Entry 5W9H (electron microscopy, 4.00 A resolution); this record covers chains H and I of the 12 polymer chains in the assembly.

== Chain H ==
Protein: G4 vh
From: Mus musculus
Amino-acid sequence (233 residues; row label = number of the first residue in the row; a row labelled like 82A-82C holds insertion residues (82A, then the next letters in order)):
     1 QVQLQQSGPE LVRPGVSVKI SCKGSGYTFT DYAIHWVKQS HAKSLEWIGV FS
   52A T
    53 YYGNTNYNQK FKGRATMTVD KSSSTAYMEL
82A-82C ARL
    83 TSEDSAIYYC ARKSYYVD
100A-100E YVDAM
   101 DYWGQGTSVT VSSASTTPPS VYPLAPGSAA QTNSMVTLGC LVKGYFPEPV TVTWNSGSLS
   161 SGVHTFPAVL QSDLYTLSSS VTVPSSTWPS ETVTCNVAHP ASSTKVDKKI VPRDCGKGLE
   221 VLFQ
Disordered / not traced: 111-224
Disulfide bonds: Cys22-Cys92

== Chain I ==
Protein: G4 vl
From: Mus musculus
Amino-acid sequence (218 residues; each row starts with the number of its first residue; a row labelled like 27A-27D holds insertion residues (27A, then the next letters in order)):
     1 DIVLTQSPAS LAVSLGQRAT ISCRASE
27A-27D SVDN
    28 YGISFMNWFQ QKPGQPPKLL ISATSNQGSG VPARFIGSGS GTDFSLNIHP VEEDDTAMYF
    88 CQQSKEVPRT FGGGTKLEIK RTDAAPTVSI FPPSSEQLTS GGASVVCFLN NFYPKDINVK
   148 WKIDGSERQN GVLNSWTDQD SKDSTYSMSS TLTLTKDEYE RHNSYTCEAT HKTSTSPIVK
   208 SFNRNEC
Disordered / not traced: 108-214
Disulfide bonds: Cys23-Cys88

== How chain H and chain I interact ==
Residue-residue contacts (34; chain H residue first):
  Val37(H) - Phe98(I)  hydrophobic
  Gln39(H) - Gln38(I)  hydrogen bond
  Ala42(H) - Met85(I)
  Ala42(H) - Phe87(I)
  Ala42(H) - Gly100(I)
  Lys43(H) - Met85(I)
  Lys43(H) - Gly100(I)
  Leu45(H) - Phe98(I)  hydrophobic
  Trp47(H) - Val94(I)  hydrophobic
  Trp47(H) - Pro95(I)
  Trp47(H) - Arg96(I)
  Asn60(H) - Pro95(I)
  Tyr91(H) - Gln38(I)
  Tyr91(H) - Gln42(I)
  Tyr91(H) - Pro43(I)  hydrophobic
  Tyr98(H) - Leu46(I)  hydrophobic
  Tyr98(H) - Ser56(I)
  Val99(H) - Ser49(I)
  Val99(H) - Thr51(I)
  Tyr100A(H) - Ile30(I)  hydrophobic
  Tyr100A(H) - Phe32(I)
  Val100B(H) - Ile30(I)  hydrophobic
  Val100B(H) - Asn34(I)
  Asp100C(H) - Asn34(I)  hydrogen bond (backbone-side chain)
  Asp100C(H) - Ser91(I)  hydrogen bond (backbone-side chain)
  Asp100C(H) - Arg96(I)  salt bridge
  Ala100D(H) - Asn34(I)
  Ala100D(H) - Leu46(I)  hydrophobic
  Met100E(H) - Phe36(I)  hydrophobic
  Trp103(H) - Phe36(I)  hydrophobic
  Trp103(H) - Pro43(I)  hydrophobic
  Trp103(H) - Pro44(I)  hydrogen bond (side chain-backbone)
  Gly104(H) - Pro43(I)
  Gln105(H) - Pro43(I)
Interface residues without a listed pair, chain H (21 interface residues in all): Glu46, Asp100, Asp101
Interface residues without a listed pair, chain I (22 interface residues in all): Ser52, Gln89

== Summary ==
21 residues of chain H and 22 residues of chain I are in contact; the contacts include 4 hydrogen bonds and 1
salt bridge. Polar contacts include Asp100C(H)-Arg96(I), Gln39(H)-Gln38(I) and Asp100C(H)-Asn34(I).
Here chain H is G4 vh and chain I is G4 vl, both from Mus musculus. Entry 5W9H (MERS S ectodomain trimer in
complex with variable domain of neutralizing antibody G4) was determined by electron microscopy, deposited
together with 5VZR, 5W9I, 5W9J, 5W9K, 5W9L, 5W9M and 3 further entries.
